3E1R - chains B and C of the 3 polymer chains in the assembly; structure by X-ray diffraction, 2.00 A resolution.

Chain B:
Name: Centrosomal protein of 55 kDa
From: Homo sapiens
UniProt: Q53EZ4 (CEP55_HUMAN); numbering as in UniProt (aligned over 160-217)
Chain sequence (58 residues; numbered 160 to 217; the number before each row is that of its first residue):
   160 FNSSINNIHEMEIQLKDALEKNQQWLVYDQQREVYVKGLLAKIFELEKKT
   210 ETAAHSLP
Unresolved in the structure: 160-166, 209-217
Swiss-Prot annotation at these positions:
  - mutagenesis: W184 (W184A: Abolishes interaction with PDCD6IP), Y187 (Y187A: Abolishes interaction with PDCD6IP), D188 (D188A: Diminishes interaction with PDCD6IP), R191 (R191A: Abolishes interaction with PDCD6IP), E192 (E192A: Abolishes interaction with PDCD6IP)
Reported in the primary citation:
  - mutagenesis - W184A, Y187A, R191A: decreased localization to mCh-ALIX

Chain C:
Name: Programmed cell death 6-interacting protein
UniProt: Q8WUM4 (PDC6I_HUMAN); residues 797-809 here = UniProt positions 797-809
Chain sequence (13 residues; numbered 797 to 809; the number before each row is that of its first residue):
   797 QAQGPPYPTYPGY
Swiss-Prot annotation at these positions:
  - region: P801 to Y806 (Interaction with CEP55)
  - mutagenesis: G800 to P802 (Abolishes interaction with CEP55; inhibits support of cytokinesis), P801 to P802 (Loss of midbody localization; does not support cytokinesis; loss of CEP55-binding in a yeast two-hybrid assay; no effect on HIV-1 release), P801 (P801A: Decreased interaction with CEP55), P802 (P802A: Decreased interaction with CEP55), Y803 to P804 (No effect on CEP55-binding in a yeast two-hybrid assay), T805 to Y806 (Loss of CEP55-binding in a yeast two-hybrid assay), Y806 (Y806A: Abolishes interaction with CEP55)

Interface between chain B and chain C:
Residue-residue contacts - 5 pairs, chain B then chain C:
  L178(B) with A798(C), hydrophobic
  N181(B) with A798(C); Q799(C), hydrogen bond (side chain-backbone)
  E192(B) with Y806(C), hydrogen bond
  V195(B) with Y806(C)
Also at the interface, not in a pair above, chain B (5 interface residues in all): L185
Also at the interface, not in a pair above, chain C (4 interface residues in all): Q797
Interface features reported in the paper:
  - pairs named by the authors: Y806(C)-E192(B) (hydrogen bond)
  - hot spots on chain B (mutagenesis) - W184A, Y187A: abolished binding to Programmed cell death 6-interacting protein (chain C)
  - hot spots on chain C (mutagenesis) - P801A (60-fold): decreased binding to Centrosomal protein of 55 kDa (chain B)

In short:
Chain B and chain C form an interface of 5 and 4 residues respectively; the contacts include 2 hydrogen bonds.
Among the polar pairs are N181(B)-Q799(C) and E192(B)-Y806(C). The authors report a hydrogen bond between
Y806(C) and E192(B). From the paper: W184A, Y187A and R191A of chain B reduce localization to mCh-ALIX; W184A
and Y187A of chain B abolish binding to Programmed cell death 6-interacting protein (chain C).
Here chain B is Centrosomal protein of 55 kDa (Homo sapiens) and chain C is Programmed cell death
6-interacting protein. Entry 3E1R (Midbody targeting of the ESCRT machinery by a non-canonical coiled-coil in
CEP55) was determined by X-ray diffraction.
